Entry 8OOC (electron microscopy, 2.93 A resolution); this record covers chains C and G of the 10 polymer chains in the assembly.

[Chain C]
Name: RuvB-like helicase
Source organism: Thermochaetoides thermophila
Notes: EC 3.6.4.12
UniProtKB: G0RYI5 (G0RYI5_CHATD); residue numbers follow UniProt; this construct covers 1-462
Chain sequence (462 residues; row label = number of the first residue in the row):
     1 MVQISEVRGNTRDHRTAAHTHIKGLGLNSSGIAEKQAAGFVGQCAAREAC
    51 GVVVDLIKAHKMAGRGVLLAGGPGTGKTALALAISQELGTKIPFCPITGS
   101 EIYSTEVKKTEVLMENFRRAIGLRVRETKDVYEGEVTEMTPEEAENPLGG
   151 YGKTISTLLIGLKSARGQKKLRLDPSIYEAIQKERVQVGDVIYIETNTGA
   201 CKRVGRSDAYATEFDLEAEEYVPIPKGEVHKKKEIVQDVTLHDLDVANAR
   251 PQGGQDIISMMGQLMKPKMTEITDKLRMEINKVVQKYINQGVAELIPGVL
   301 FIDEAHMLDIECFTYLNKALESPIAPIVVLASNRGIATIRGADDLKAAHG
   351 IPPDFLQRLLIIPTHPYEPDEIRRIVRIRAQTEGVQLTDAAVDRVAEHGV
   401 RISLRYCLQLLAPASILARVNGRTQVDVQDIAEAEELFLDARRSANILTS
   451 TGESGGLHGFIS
Unresolved in the structure: 1-3
Residues lining bound ligands: ADP (adenosine-5'-diphosphate): Ala18, His19, His21, Ile22, Gly39, Phe40, Val41, Gln43, Gly72, Pro73, Gly74, Thr75, Gly76, Lys77, Thr78, Ala79, Tyr367, Ile375, Leu404, Arg405, Leu408

[Chain G]
Name: Chromatin-remodeling ATPase Ino80
Source organism: Thermochaetoides thermophila
Notes: EC 3.6.4.-
Chain sequence (1134 residues; row label = number of the first residue in the row):
   718 LELKFQSKGYNQIYDQIWRDLARKDVSKVFRLATDSYATKASNLKKTAIL
   768 ASKEAKRWQLRTNKGTKDLQARAKRVMRDMMGFWKRNEREERDLRKAAER
   818 LELENARKEEADREAARQRRKLNFLISQTELYSHFISKKIKTHEVERSTD
   868 HPDVATDEKDKIPEPTLNINVPEPTGPIAPKVTDFNSLDFDNEDESALQA
   918 AAMANAQNAIAEAQKKAREFNKDETKLDEDGEMNFQHPELTEFEVAQPKL
   968 LNCQLKEYQLKGLNWLVNLYEQGINGILADEMGLGKTVQSISVMAYLAER
  1018 YDIWGPFLVVAPASTLHNWQQEVSKFVPDFKVLPYWGTAADRKVLRKFWD
  1068 RKHTTYKKDSPFHVMITSYQLVVSDVAYFQKMKWQYMILDEAQAIKSSQS
  1118 SRWKCLLGFHCRNRLLLTGTPIQNNMQELWALLHFIMPSLFDSHDEFSEW
  1168 FSKDIESHAQSNTKLNEDQLKRLHMILKPFMLRRVKKHVQKELGDKIEID
  1218 VFCELSYRQRAMYQSLRNQISIMDLIEKATVGDNEDSATLMNLVMQFRKV
  1268 CNHPDLFERADTSSPFFCGHFAETGSFLREGTNVALGYSTRSLVEYRLPR
  1318 LIWCDGGRLDKPGPGNLVAGFRSKYLNHMMNIWTPENIRSSLEGIENFTW
  1368 LRFVDTSLQEAYRASHTDVFARAVDLASKQNRLGHMQIVYDEPEDKKWTP
  1418 VHALFQICERENPKAVAEITTEGVLRDLMNIARVKYRELGLCRLEKAARP
  1468 RASAPPIEVVCDSRSAVIERENIMFHPAMRKALFGPTPSEIKEASFGPRP
  1518 VTLYPPRALLPAPDHDKQRFTNITVPSMARFVTDSGKLAKLDELLRELKE
  1568 GGHRVLLYFQMTRMIDLMEEYLTYRNYKYCRLDGSTKLEDRRDTVADFQT
  1618 RPEIFIFLLSTRAGGLGINLTTADTVIFYDSDWNPTIDSQAMDRAHRLGQ
  1668 TKQVTVYRLITRGTIEERIRKRALQKEEVQRVVITGTGSVDFSGRRPPEN
  1718 RNRDIAMWLADDEQAEMIERREKELIESGEYDKIMQQRRKGGKRKRGAAN
  1768 GDTVPSLEDMYHEGEGHFDDNKGSGAATPVDADSLGRGGKRKKAGGSKKA
  1818 KTTKQRLAIADGEIDIDYKDDDDKGTDYKDDDDK
Unresolved in the structure: 718-1220, 1242-1255, 1597-1851

[Chain C / chain G interface]
Contacting residue pairs (80; chain C residue first):
  Ile4(C) with Val1418(G), hydrophobic
  Leu123(C) with Leu1445(G), hydrophobic
  Val125(C) with Val1441(G), hydrophobic
  Glu127(C) with Thr1437(G), hydrogen bond; Glu1439(G); Gly1440(G); Val1441(G), hydrogen bond (side chain-backbone); Leu1442(G), hydrogen bond (side chain-backbone)
  Thr128(C) with Thr1437(G); Thr1438(G), hydrogen bond (backbone-backbone); Glu1439(G), hydrogen bond
  Lys129(C) with Asp1408(G), salt bridge; Thr1437(G)
  Val131(C) with Ile1436(G), hydrophobic
  Glu133(C) with Val1406(G)
  Arg166(C) with Glu1411(G), salt bridge
  Tyr193(C) with His1402(G), hydrogen bond; Val1406(G), hydrophobic; Ile1436(G)
  Asn197(C) with Glu1435(G), hydrogen bond (side chain-backbone); Ile1436(G); Arg1443(G)
  Lys202(C) with His1402(G)
  Arg203(C) with His1402(G)
  Val204(C) with Met1403(G), hydrophobic; Val1406(G), hydrophobic
  Glu220(C) with Arg1399(G), salt bridge; His1419(G)
  Val222(C) with Tyr1407(G)
  Pro223(C) with Tyr1407(G), hydrogen bond (backbone-side chain); Trp1415(G)
  Pro225(C) with Val1406(G), hydrophobic
  Lys226(C) with Glu1411(G); Asp1412(G), hydrogen bond (backbone-side chain)
  Gly227(C) with Glu1409(G)
  Lys231(C) with Ile1405(G), hydrogen bond (side chain-backbone); Val1406(G), hydrogen bond (side chain-backbone); Asp1408(G), salt bridge; Glu1409(G)
  Ile235(C) with Thr1437(G)
  Gln237(C) with Ala1434(G); Leu1442(G)
  Val239(C) with Leu1442(G), hydrophobic
  Leu244(C) with Leu1442(G), hydrophobic
  Ala247(C) with Met1446(G)
  Asn248(C) with Leu1445(G), hydrogen bond (side chain-backbone); Met1446(G); Asn1447(G); Ile1448(G), hydrogen bond (side chain-backbone); Ala1449(G), hydrogen bond (side chain-backbone)
  Gln252(C) with Asn1429(G), hydrogen bond
  Gln255(C) with Arg1524(G), hydrogen bond (backbone-side chain)
  Asp256(C) with Leu1526(G); Pro1528(G)
  Ile257(C) with Phe1387(G), hydrophobic; Ala1390(G), hydrophobic; Val1391(G), hydrophobic; Leu1500(G), hydrophobic; Leu1526(G), hydrogen bond (backbone-backbone)
  Met260(C) with Ala1390(G); Leu1393(G); Ala1394(G), hydrophobic; Arg1524(G)
  Met261(C) with Val1386(G); Phe1387(G), hydrophobic; Ala1390(G), hydrophobic
  Leu264(C) with Val1386(G); Arg1389(G); Ala1390(G); Leu1393(G), hydrophobic
  Leu276(C) with Ala1449(G), hydrophobic
  Glu279(C) with Ile1448(G); Lys1452(G), salt bridge
  Ile280(C) with Ile1448(G), hydrophobic
  Val283(C) with Leu1445(G), hydrophobic; Ile1448(G), hydrophobic
  Val284(C) with Leu1445(G), hydrophobic
  Tyr287(C) with Val1441(G), hydrophobic; Asp1444(G), hydrogen bond; Leu1445(G), hydrophobic
Also at the interface, not in a pair above, chain C (50 interface residues in all): Glu184, Arg185, Val191, Glu195, Tyr221, Ile224, Glu228, Gln263, Met265, Val292
Also at the interface, not in a pair above, chain G (49 interface residues in all): Gln1404, Pro1430, Lys1431, Val1433, Pro1517, Val1518, Thr1519

[In short]
Chain C and chain G form an interface of 50 and 49 residues respectively, with 18 hydrogen bonds and 5 salt
bridges. Among the polar pairs are Lys129(C)-Asp1408(G), Arg166(C)-Glu1411(G) and Glu220(C)-Arg1399(G). Chain
C binds ADP.
Here chain C is RuvB-like helicase and chain G is Chromatin-remodeling ATPase Ino80, both from
Thermochaetoides thermophila. Entry 8OOC (CryoEM Structure INO80core Hexasome complex Rvb core refinement
state1) was determined by electron microscopy, deposited together with 8OO7, 8OO9, 8OOA, 8OOF, 8OOP, 8OOR,
8OOS and 8OOT.
